9BY1 - chains A and B of the 4 polymer chains in the assembly; structure by electron microscopy, 2.55 A resolution.

# Chain A (and B)
Name: Ribonucleoside-diphosphate reductase subunit alpha
From: Bacillus subtilis
Notes: EC 1.17.4.1; chain B of this document is another copy of the same molecule, construct and numbering; everything in this record applies to it too
UniProt: P50620 (RIR1_BACSU); numbering as in UniProt (aligned over 1-700)
Amino-acid sequence (700 residues; numbered 1 to 700; the number before each row is that of its first residue):
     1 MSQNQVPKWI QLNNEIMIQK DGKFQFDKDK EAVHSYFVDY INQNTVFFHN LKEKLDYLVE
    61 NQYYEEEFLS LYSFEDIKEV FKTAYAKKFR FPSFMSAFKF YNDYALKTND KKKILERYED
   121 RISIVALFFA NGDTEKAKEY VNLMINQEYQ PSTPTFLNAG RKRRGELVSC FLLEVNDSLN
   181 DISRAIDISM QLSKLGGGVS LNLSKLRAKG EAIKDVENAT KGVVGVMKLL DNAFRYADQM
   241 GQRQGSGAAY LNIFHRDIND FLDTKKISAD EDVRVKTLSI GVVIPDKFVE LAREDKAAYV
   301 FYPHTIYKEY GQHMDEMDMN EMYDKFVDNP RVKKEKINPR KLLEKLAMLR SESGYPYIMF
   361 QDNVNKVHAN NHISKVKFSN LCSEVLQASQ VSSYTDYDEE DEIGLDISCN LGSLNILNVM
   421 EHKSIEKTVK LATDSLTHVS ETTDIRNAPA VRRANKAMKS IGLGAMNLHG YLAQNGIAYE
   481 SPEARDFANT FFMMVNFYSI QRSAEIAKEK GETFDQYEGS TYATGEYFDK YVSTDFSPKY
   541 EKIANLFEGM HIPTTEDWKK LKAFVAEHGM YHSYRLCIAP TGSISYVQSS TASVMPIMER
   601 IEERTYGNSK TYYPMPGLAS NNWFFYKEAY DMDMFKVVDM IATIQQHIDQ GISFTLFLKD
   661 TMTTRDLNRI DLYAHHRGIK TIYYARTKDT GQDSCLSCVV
Not modelled in the structure: 1-5, 689-700
Ligand contacts:
  - ATP (adenosine-5'-triphosphate): Val33, His34, Phe37, Val38, Asn42, Phe89, Arg90, Phe91, Arg117
  - 2'-deoxyguanosine-5'-diphosphate (DGI): Val46, Phe47, Phe48, His49, Asn50, Leu51, Lys54, Lys78, Phe81, Lys82, Tyr85, Asp120
  - dTTP (TTP), molecule 1: Asp177, Ser178, Leu179, Asn180, Ile182, Leu206, Arg207, Ala212, Ile213, Lys214, Ala219, Thr220, Lys221, His304
  - dTTP (TTP), molecule 2: Lys194, Tyr236, Ala237, Asp238, Gln239
What the authors report for this chain:
  - catalytic residues: Cys382 (citing earlier work)

# Chain A / chain B interface
Contacting residue pairs - 62 pairs, chain A then chain B:
  Leu179(A) - Met190(B)
  Leu179(A) - Gln191(B)
  Leu179(A) - Lys194(B)
  Leu179(A) - Tyr236(B)  hydrophobic
  Asn180(A) - Gln191(B)  hydrogen bond
  Asn180(A) - Asn447(B)
  Ile182(A) - Tyr236(B)
  Ser183(A) - Asp187(B)  hydrogen bond
  Ser183(A) - Met190(B)
  Arg184(A) - Arg184(B)
  Asp187(A) - Ser183(B)  hydrogen bond
  Met190(A) - Leu179(B)
  Met190(A) - Ser183(B)
  Gln191(A) - Leu179(B)
  Gln191(A) - Asn180(B)
  Lys194(A) - Leu179(B)
  Lys194(A) - Lys214(B)
  Ile213(A) - Met240(B)  hydrophobic
  Asp215(A) - Arg163(B)
  Val216(A) - Met240(B)  hydrophobic
  Val216(A) - Gln242(B)
  Ala219(A) - Met240(B)
  Lys221(A) - Arg235(B)
  Lys221(A) - Tyr236(B)
  Lys221(A) - Asp238(B)  salt bridge
  Gly225(A) - Tyr236(B)
  Val226(A) - Tyr236(B)
  Leu229(A) - Asn232(B)
  Leu229(A) - Ala233(B)  hydrophobic
  Leu229(A) - Tyr236(B)  hydrophobic
  Asn232(A) - Lys228(B)
  Asn232(A) - Leu229(B)
  Asn232(A) - Asn232(B)  hydrogen bond
  Ala233(A) - Leu229(B)  hydrophobic
  Arg235(A) - Lys221(B)
  Tyr236(A) - Leu179(B)  hydrophobic
  Tyr236(A) - Ile182(B)
  Tyr236(A) - Lys221(B)
  Tyr236(A) - Gly225(B)
  Tyr236(A) - Val226(B)
  Tyr236(A) - Leu229(B)  hydrophobic
  Asp238(A) - Lys221(B)  salt bridge
  Met240(A) - Val216(B)  hydrophobic
  Met240(A) - Glu217(B)
  Met240(A) - Asn218(B)
  Asp396(A) - Arg446(B)
  Asp396(A) - Asn447(B)  hydrogen bond
  Tyr397(A) - Asp401(B)  hydrogen bond
  Tyr397(A) - Ile403(B)
  Tyr397(A) - Arg446(B)
  Tyr397(A) - Asn447(B)
  Tyr397(A) - Pro449(B)  hydrophobic
  Asp398(A) - Arg446(B)  salt bridge
  Asp401(A) - Tyr397(B)  hydrogen bond
  Ile403(A) - Tyr397(B)
  Arg446(A) - Asp396(B)
  Arg446(A) - Tyr397(B)
  Arg446(A) - Asp398(B)  salt bridge
  Asn447(A) - Asn180(B)  hydrogen bond
  Asn447(A) - Asp396(B)  hydrogen bond
  Asn447(A) - Tyr397(B)
  Pro449(A) - Tyr397(B)  hydrophobic
Also at the interface, not in a pair above, chain A (36 interface residues in all): Arg163, Ile186, Gly222, Tyr394, Arg452
Also at the interface, not in a pair above, chain B (37 interface residues in all): Asp215, Ala219, Gly241

# Summary
36 residues of chain A and 37 residues of chain B are in contact; the contacts include 9 hydrogen bonds and 4
salt bridges. Polar pairs include Lys221(A)-Asp238(B), Asp398(A)-Arg446(B) and Asn180(A)-Gln191(B). Ligands of
chain A: dTTP, ATP and 2'-deoxyguanosine-5'-diphosphate. The paper reports the catalytic residue Cys382(A).
Both chains are Ribonucleoside-diphosphate reductase subunit alpha (Bacillus subtilis). Entry 9BY1 (Consensus
model for product condition of Bacillus subtilis ribonucleotide reductase complex) was determined by electron
microscopy together with 9BW3, 9BWX, 9BX2, 9BX3, 9BX6, 9BX8 and 39 further entries from the same study.
